PDB entry 8ZDQ | electron microscopy, 3.29 A resolution | chains s and t of the 33 polymer chains in the assembly

== Chain s (and t) ==
Molecule: Baseplate Hub Protein (gp18)
Organism: Mycolicibacterium smegmatis MC2 155
Notes: chain t of this document is another copy of the same molecule, construct and numbering; everything in this record applies to it too
Sequence (587 residues; each row starts with the number of its first residue):
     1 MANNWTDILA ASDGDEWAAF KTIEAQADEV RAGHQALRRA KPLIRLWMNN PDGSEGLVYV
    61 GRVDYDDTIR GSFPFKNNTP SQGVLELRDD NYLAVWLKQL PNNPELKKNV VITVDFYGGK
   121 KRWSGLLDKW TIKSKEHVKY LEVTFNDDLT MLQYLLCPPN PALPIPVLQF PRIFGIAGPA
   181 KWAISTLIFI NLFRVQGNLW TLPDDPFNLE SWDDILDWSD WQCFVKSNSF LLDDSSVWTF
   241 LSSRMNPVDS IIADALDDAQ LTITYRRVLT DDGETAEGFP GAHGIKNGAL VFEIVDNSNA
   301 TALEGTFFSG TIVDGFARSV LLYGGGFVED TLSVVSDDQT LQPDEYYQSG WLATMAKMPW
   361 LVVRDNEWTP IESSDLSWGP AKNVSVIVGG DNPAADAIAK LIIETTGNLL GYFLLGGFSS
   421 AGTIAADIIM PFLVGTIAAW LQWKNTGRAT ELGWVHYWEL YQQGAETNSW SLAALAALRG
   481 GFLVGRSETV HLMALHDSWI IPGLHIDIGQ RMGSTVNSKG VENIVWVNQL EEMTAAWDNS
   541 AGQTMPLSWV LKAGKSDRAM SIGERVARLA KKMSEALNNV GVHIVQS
Not modelled in the structure: 1

== Chain s / chain t interface ==
Residue-residue contacts - 144 pairs, chain s then chain t:
  Asn49(s) - Leu452(t)  hydrogen bond (side chain-backbone)
  Asn49(s) - Trp454(t)  hydrogen bond (side chain-backbone)
  Asn49(s) - Val455(t)  hydrogen bond (side chain-backbone)
  Ser54(s) - Trp454(t)
  Glu55(s) - Trp454(t)
  Gly56(s) - Trp454(t)
  Leu57(s) - Trp454(t)
  Leu57(s) - Val455(t)  hydrophobic
  Asp89(s) - Ser518(t)  hydrogen bond
  Asp90(s) - Lys519(t)
  Val95(s) - Lys519(t)
  Lys98(s) - Ser518(t)  hydrogen bond
  Lys98(s) - Lys519(t)  hydrogen bond (side chain-backbone)
  Lys98(s) - Val521(t)
  Gln99(s) - Gly520(t)
  Pro101(s) - Trp378(t)
  Pro101(s) - Trp526(t)  hydrophobic
  Asn102(s) - Ile524(t)
  Asn102(s) - Trp526(t)
  Lys107(s) - Thr450(t)  hydrogen bond (side chain-backbone)
  Lys107(s) - Glu451(t)
  Lys107(s) - Leu452(t)
  Lys108(s) - Trp378(t)
  Lys108(s) - Pro380(t)
  Lys108(s) - Glu451(t)  hydrogen bond (backbone-backbone)
  Lys108(s) - Leu452(t)
  Asn109(s) - Leu452(t)
  Asn109(s) - Val455(t)  hydrogen bond (side chain-backbone)
  Asn109(s) - His456(t)
  Leu126(s) - Val455(t)  hydrophobic
  Leu126(s) - Tyr457(t)
  Leu127(s) - Pro380(t)
  Asp128(s) - Gly379(t)
  Asp128(s) - Pro380(t)
  Asp128(s) - Lys382(t)  salt bridge
  Asp128(s) - Arg558(t)
  Lys129(s) - Trp378(t)
  Lys129(s) - Arg558(t)
  Lys129(s) - Ala559(t)
  Trp130(s) - Leu376(t)
  Trp130(s) - Ser377(t)
  Trp130(s) - Trp378(t)  hydrogen bond (backbone-backbone)
  Thr131(s) - Asp375(t)
  Thr131(s) - Leu376(t)
  Thr131(s) - Ser377(t)
  Ile132(s) - Ser374(t)
  Ile132(s) - Asp375(t)
  Ile132(s) - Leu376(t)  hydrogen bond (backbone-backbone)
  Ile132(s) - Val516(t)  hydrophobic
  Ser134(s) - Ser373(t)
  Ser134(s) - Ser374(t)
  Lys139(s) - Asp365(t)  salt bridge
  Lys139(s) - Ser373(t)  hydrogen bond
  Lys139(s) - Val516(t)
  Lys139(s) - Asn517(t)
  Asn146(s) - Lys382(t)
  Asn146(s) - Tyr457(t)
  Thr150(s) - Tyr457(t)  hydrogen bond
  Met151(s) - Val455(t)  hydrophobic
  Met151(s) - His456(t)
  Met151(s) - Tyr457(t)  hydrophobic
  Met151(s) - Trp458(t)
  Tyr154(s) - Lys382(t)
  Tyr154(s) - Asn383(t)
  Tyr154(s) - Tyr457(t)  hydrophobic
  Tyr154(s) - Trp458(t)
  Tyr154(s) - Glu459(t)  hydrogen bond (backbone-backbone)
  Tyr154(s) - Leu460(t)  hydrophobic
  Leu155(s) - Trp458(t)  hydrophobic
  Leu156(s) - Ile387(t)  hydrophobic
  Leu156(s) - Glu459(t)  hydrogen bond (backbone-side chain)
  Leu156(s) - Tyr461(t)
  Pro159(s) - Trp440(t)  hydrophobic
  Ile165(s) - Ile387(t)  hydrophobic
  Ile165(s) - Trp440(t)
  Ile165(s) - Gln442(t)
  Pro166(s) - Ala438(t)
  Pro166(s) - Trp440(t)
  Val167(s) - Ala438(t)  hydrogen bond (backbone-backbone)
  Leu168(s) - Thr436(t)
  Leu168(s) - Ile437(t)  hydrophobic
  Gln169(s) - Thr436(t)  hydrogen bond (backbone-backbone)
  Gln169(s) - Trp440(t)
  Phe170(s) - Leu433(t)  hydrophobic
  Phe170(s) - Thr436(t)
  Arg172(s) - Val434(t)  hydrogen bond (side chain-backbone)
  Arg172(s) - Gly435(t)
  Leu192(s) - Trp458(t)  hydrophobic
  Arg194(s) - Glu459(t)  salt bridge
  Val195(s) - Trp458(t)
  Asp220(s) - Trp454(t)  hydrogen bond (backbone-side chain)
  Trp221(s) - Trp454(t)
  Gln222(s) - Trp454(t)
  Gln222(s) - Val455(t)
  Gln222(s) - His456(t)  hydrogen bond (side chain-backbone)
  Gln222(s) - Trp458(t)
  Cys223(s) - Trp458(t)  hydrophobic
  Arg244(s) - Gly390(t)  hydrogen bond (side chain-backbone)
  Arg244(s) - Gly435(t)  hydrogen bond (side chain-backbone)
  Arg244(s) - Trp440(t)
  Met245(s) - Ile387(t)  hydrophobic
  Met245(s) - Trp440(t)  hydrophobic
  Arg267(s) - Val455(t)
  Asn287(s) - Trp454(t)
  Ile398(s) - Ile398(t)  hydrophobic
  Ile398(s) - Pro431(t)
  Ala399(s) - Pro431(t)  hydrophobic
  Ala399(s) - Phe432(t)  hydrophobic
  Ile402(s) - Leu401(t)
  Ile402(s) - Thr405(t)
  Ile402(s) - Pro431(t)  hydrophobic
  Ile403(s) - Ile428(t)
  Ile403(s) - Phe432(t)  hydrophobic
  Thr406(s) - Thr406(t)  hydrogen bond
  Leu410(s) - Leu410(t)  hydrophobic
  Leu410(s) - Phe413(t)  hydrophobic
  Leu414(s) - Phe413(t)  hydrophobic
  Val434(s) - Ser587(t)
  Ala570(s) - Leu569(t)  hydrophobic
  Ala570(s) - Met573(t)
  Met573(s) - Met573(t)  hydrophobic
  Ser574(s) - Met573(t)
  Leu577(s) - Gln463(t)
  Leu577(s) - Met573(t)
  Leu577(s) - Ala576(t)  hydrophobic
  Leu577(s) - Leu577(t)  hydrophobic
  Asn578(s) - Tyr461(t)
  Asn578(s) - Gln463(t)
  Val580(s) - Val580(t)  hydrophobic
  Gly581(s) - Gln463(t)
  Val582(s) - Gly390(t)
  Val582(s) - Trp440(t)  hydrophobic
  Ile584(s) - Asp391(t)
  Ile584(s) - Val580(t)  hydrophobic
  Ile584(s) - Ile584(t)  hydrophobic
  Val585(s) - Val585(t)
  Gln586(s) - Asp391(t)
  Gln586(s) - Pro393(t)
  Gln586(s) - Ile398(t)
  Gln586(s) - Asn468(t)  hydrogen bond
  Ser587(s) - Arg172(t)  hydrogen bond
  Ser587(s) - Ala397(t)
  Ser587(s) - Ile398(t)
  Ser587(s) - Val585(t)
Other interface residues (no listed pair), chain s (79 interface residues in all): Leu100, Val111, Lys133, Pro171, Gln196, Ser219, Lys286, Gly288, Ala289, Val566
Other interface residues (no listed pair), chain t (73 interface residues in all): Asn392, Asp396, Ile402, Leu409, Gly453, Thr467, Val566, His583

== Overview ==
The interface between chain s and chain t involves 79 residues on one side and 73 on the other, with 25
hydrogen bonds and 3 salt bridges. Polar contacts include Asp128(s)-Lys382(t), Lys139(s)-Asp365(t) and
Arg194(s)-Glu459(t).
Chain s and chain t are both Baseplate Hub Protein (gp18) (Mycolicibacterium smegmatis MC2 155); the
structure, Cryo-EM structure of Mycobacteriophage Douge complete baseplate (gp13, gp17, gp23, gp16, gp18 and
gp20), was determined by electron microscopy (same publication as 8ZDJ, 8ZDK, 8ZDL and 8ZDO).
